Entry 9AW3 (X-ray diffraction, 3.42 A resolution); this record covers chains O and U of the 28 polymer chains in the assembly.

# Chain O
Protein: Proteasome subunit alpha type-2
Source organism: Saccharomyces cerevisiae
Reference sequence: P23639 (PSA2_YEAST); residues 1-250 here = UniProt positions 1-250
Chain sequence (250 residues; row label = number of the first residue in the row):
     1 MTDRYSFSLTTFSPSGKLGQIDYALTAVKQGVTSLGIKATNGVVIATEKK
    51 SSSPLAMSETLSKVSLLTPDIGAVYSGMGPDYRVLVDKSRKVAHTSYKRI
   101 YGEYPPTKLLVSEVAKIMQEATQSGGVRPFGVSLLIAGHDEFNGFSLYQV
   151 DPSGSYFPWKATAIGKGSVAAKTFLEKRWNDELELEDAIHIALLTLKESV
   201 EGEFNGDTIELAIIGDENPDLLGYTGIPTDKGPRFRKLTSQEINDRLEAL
Unresolved in the structure: 1
UniProt features mapped onto this chain:
  - cross-link: Lys108 (Glycyl lysine isopeptide (Lys-Gly) (interchain with G-Cter in ubiquitin))

# Chain U
Protein: Proteasome subunit alpha type-1
Source organism: Saccharomyces cerevisiae
Reference sequence: P21243 (PSA1_YEAST); residues -8 to 243 here correspond to UniProt positions 1-252 (UniProt number = residue number + 9)
Chain sequence (252 residues; each row starts with the number of its first residue; numbers below 1 keep their minus sign (Met-8 is residue -8)):
    -8 MSGAAAASAAGYDRHITIFSPEGRLYQVEYAFKATNQTNINSLAVRGKDC
    42 TVVISQKKVPDKLLDPTTVSYIFCISRTIGMVVNGPIPDARNAALRAKAE
    92 AAEFRYKYGYDMPCDVLAKRMANLSQIYTQRAYMRPLGVILTFVSVDEEL
   142 GPSIYKTDPAGYYVGYKATATGPKQQEITTNLENHFKKSKIDHINEESWE
   192 KVVEFAITHMIDALGTEFSKNDLEVGVATKDKFFTLSAENIEERLVAIAE
   242 QD
Unresolved in the structure: -8 to 1

# Chain O / chain U interface
Pairs across the interface (63; chain O residue first):
  Asp3(O) - Arg122(U)  salt bridge
  Asp3(O) - Tyr124(U)
  Tyr5(O) - Ile7(U)
  Tyr5(O) - Ala123(U)  hydrophobic
  Tyr5(O) - Tyr124(U)  hydrophobic
  Leu9(O) - Ile9(U)  hydrophobic
  Gln20(O) - Ile9(U)
  Gln20(O) - Phe10(U)  hydrogen bond (side chain-backbone)
  Tyr23(O) - Phe10(U)
  Tyr23(O) - Ser11(U)
  Tyr23(O) - Pro12(U)  hydrophobic
  Tyr23(O) - Gly14(U)
  Ala24(O) - Phe10(U)  hydrophobic
  Thr26(O) - Glu13(U)
  Ala27(O) - Gly14(U)
  Gln30(O) - Glu13(U)
  Ser53(O) - Glu174(U)  hydrogen bond
  Pro54(O) - Lys158(U)
  Pro54(O) - Glu174(U)
  Leu55(O) - Tyr157(U)
  Leu55(O) - Lys158(U)  hydrogen bond (backbone-backbone)
  Leu55(O) - Ala159(U)
  Leu55(O) - Thr170(U)
  Leu55(O) - Leu173(U)  hydrophobic
  Leu55(O) - Glu174(U)
  Leu55(O) - Phe177(U)  hydrophobic
  Ala56(O) - Gly156(U)
  Ala56(O) - Tyr157(U)  hydrophobic
  Met57(O) - Gly156(U)  hydrogen bond (backbone-backbone)
  Met57(O) - Tyr157(U)
  Met57(O) - Lys158(U)
  Thr60(O) - Val155(U)
  Thr60(O) - Gly156(U)  hydrogen bond (side chain-backbone)
  Leu61(O) - Tyr153(U)
  Met78(O) - Phe10(U)  hydrophobic
  Met78(O) - Leu16(U)  hydrophobic
  Pro80(O) - Gln117(U)
  Pro80(O) - Ala151(U)
  Pro80(O) - Gly152(U)
  Pro80(O) - Tyr153(U)
  Asp81(O) - Gln117(U)  hydrogen bond
  Arg83(O) - Lys110(U)
  Arg83(O) - Ala113(U)  hydrogen bond (side chain-backbone)
  Arg83(O) - Asn114(U)  hydrogen bond
  Arg83(O) - Gly152(U)  hydrogen bond (side chain-backbone)
  Arg83(O) - Tyr154(U)
  Val84(O) - Asn114(U)
  Val84(O) - Gln117(U)
  Asp87(O) - Lys110(U)  salt bridge
  Asp87(O) - Asn114(U)
  Gly126(O) - Gln121(U)
  Gly126(O) - Arg122(U)
  Gly126(O) - Ala123(U)  hydrogen bond (backbone-backbone)
  Val127(O) - Gln121(U)
  Val127(O) - Arg122(U)
  Arg128(O) - Thr8(U)
  Arg128(O) - Phe10(U)
  Arg128(O) - Leu16(U)
  Arg128(O) - Thr120(U)  hydrogen bond (side chain-backbone)
  Arg128(O) - Gln121(U)  hydrogen bond (backbone-side chain)
  Pro129(O) - Phe10(U)
  Phe130(O) - Gln121(U)
  Gly131(O) - Phe10(U)
Other interface residues (no listed pair), chain O (30 interface residues in all): Ala121, Gly125
Other interface residues (no listed pair), chain U (34 interface residues in all): Arg37, Tyr146, Thr160

# Overview
Chain O and chain U form an interface of 30 and 34 residues respectively; the contacts include 12 hydrogen
bonds and 2 salt bridges. Among the polar pairs are Asp3(O)-Arg122(U), Asp87(O)-Lys110(U) and
Gln20(O)-Phe10(U).
Chain O is Proteasome subunit alpha type-2 and chain U is Proteasome subunit alpha type-1, both from
Saccharomyces cerevisiae; the structure, Yeast 20S proteasome soaked with MA9 crude extract, was determined by
X-ray diffraction, deposited together with 9C97, 9C98, 9AW5, 9AW6 and 9AW7.
